9ISK - chains B and F of the 14 polymer chains in the assembly; structure by electron microscopy, 2.73 A resolution.

== Chain B (and F) ==
Molecule: Cell division protein FtsZ
Organism: Klebsiella pneumoniae subsp. pneumoniae MGH 78578
Notes: chain F of this document is another copy of the same molecule, construct and numbering; everything in this record applies to it too
UniProt: A6T4N8 (A6T4N8_KLEP7); numbering as in UniProt (aligned over 1-383)
Sequence (383 residues; row label = number of the first residue in the row):
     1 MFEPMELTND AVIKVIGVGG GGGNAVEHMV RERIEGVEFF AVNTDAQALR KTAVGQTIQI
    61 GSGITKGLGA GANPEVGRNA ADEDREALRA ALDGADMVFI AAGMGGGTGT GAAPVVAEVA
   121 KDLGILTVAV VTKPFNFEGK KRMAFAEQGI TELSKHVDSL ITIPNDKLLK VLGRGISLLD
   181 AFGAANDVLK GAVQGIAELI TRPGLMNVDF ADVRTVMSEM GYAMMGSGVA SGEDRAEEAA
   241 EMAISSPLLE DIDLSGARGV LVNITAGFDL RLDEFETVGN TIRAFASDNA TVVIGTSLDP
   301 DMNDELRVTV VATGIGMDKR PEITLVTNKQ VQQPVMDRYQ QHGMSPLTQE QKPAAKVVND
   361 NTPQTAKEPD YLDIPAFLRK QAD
Unresolved in the structure: 317-383
Metal / ion sites: K+: Leu-199, Arg-202, Asn-207, Val-208
Residues lining bound ligands: phosphomethylphosphonic acid guanylate ester (G2P): Val-18, Gly-19, Gly-20, Gly-21, Asn-24, Thr-44, Gly-69, Ala-70, Gly-71, Ala-72, Gly-103, Met-104, Gly-105, Gly-106, Gly-107, Thr-108, Gly-109, Thr-132, Lys-133, Pro-134, Phe-135, Glu-138, Arg-142, Asn-165, Phe-182, Ala-185
From the paper describing this entry:
  - self-association interface (contacts with another copy of this molecule); pairs are residue here / residue on that copy: Gln-47/Thr-201, Arg-50/Glu-6, Glu-238, Glu-305

== Interface between chain B and chain F ==
Contacting residue pairs (6; chain B residue first):
  Gly-173(B) / Arg-174(F)
  Arg-174(B) / Gly-173(F)
  Arg-174(B) / Arg-174(F)
  Arg-174(B) / Gly-175(F)
  Gly-175(B) / Ile-176(F)
  Ile-176(B) / Gly-175(F)
Other interface residues (no listed pair), chain B (5 interface residues in all): Leu-172
Other interface residues (no listed pair), chain F (5 interface residues in all): Leu-172

== Overview ==
The chain B/chain F interface involves 5 residues from each chain. Chain B binds phosphomethylphosphonic acid
guanylate ester. The K+ site is built by Leu-199(B), Arg-202(B), Asn-207(B) and Val-208(B). From the paper: a
self-association interface involving Gln-47(B), Arg-50(B) and Glu-238(B) among others.
Both chains are Cell division protein FtsZ (Klebsiella pneumoniae subsp. pneumoniae MGH 78578). Entry 9ISK
(Cryo-EM structure of KpFtsZ-ZapA complex) was determined by electron microscopy, deposited together with
9ISJ.
